6UU6 - chains CCC and FFF of the 9 polymer chains in the assembly; structure by X-ray diffraction, 4.20 A resolution (low resolution: residue-level contacts below are approximate; hydrogen-bond / salt-bridge calls are withheld).

Chain CCC:
Name: DNA-directed RNA polymerase subunit beta
Source organism: Escherichia coli
Notes: EC 2.7.7.6
UniProt: P0A8V4 (RPOB_ECO57); residue numbers follow UniProt; this construct covers 1-1342
Sequence (1342 residues; each row starts with the number of its first residue):
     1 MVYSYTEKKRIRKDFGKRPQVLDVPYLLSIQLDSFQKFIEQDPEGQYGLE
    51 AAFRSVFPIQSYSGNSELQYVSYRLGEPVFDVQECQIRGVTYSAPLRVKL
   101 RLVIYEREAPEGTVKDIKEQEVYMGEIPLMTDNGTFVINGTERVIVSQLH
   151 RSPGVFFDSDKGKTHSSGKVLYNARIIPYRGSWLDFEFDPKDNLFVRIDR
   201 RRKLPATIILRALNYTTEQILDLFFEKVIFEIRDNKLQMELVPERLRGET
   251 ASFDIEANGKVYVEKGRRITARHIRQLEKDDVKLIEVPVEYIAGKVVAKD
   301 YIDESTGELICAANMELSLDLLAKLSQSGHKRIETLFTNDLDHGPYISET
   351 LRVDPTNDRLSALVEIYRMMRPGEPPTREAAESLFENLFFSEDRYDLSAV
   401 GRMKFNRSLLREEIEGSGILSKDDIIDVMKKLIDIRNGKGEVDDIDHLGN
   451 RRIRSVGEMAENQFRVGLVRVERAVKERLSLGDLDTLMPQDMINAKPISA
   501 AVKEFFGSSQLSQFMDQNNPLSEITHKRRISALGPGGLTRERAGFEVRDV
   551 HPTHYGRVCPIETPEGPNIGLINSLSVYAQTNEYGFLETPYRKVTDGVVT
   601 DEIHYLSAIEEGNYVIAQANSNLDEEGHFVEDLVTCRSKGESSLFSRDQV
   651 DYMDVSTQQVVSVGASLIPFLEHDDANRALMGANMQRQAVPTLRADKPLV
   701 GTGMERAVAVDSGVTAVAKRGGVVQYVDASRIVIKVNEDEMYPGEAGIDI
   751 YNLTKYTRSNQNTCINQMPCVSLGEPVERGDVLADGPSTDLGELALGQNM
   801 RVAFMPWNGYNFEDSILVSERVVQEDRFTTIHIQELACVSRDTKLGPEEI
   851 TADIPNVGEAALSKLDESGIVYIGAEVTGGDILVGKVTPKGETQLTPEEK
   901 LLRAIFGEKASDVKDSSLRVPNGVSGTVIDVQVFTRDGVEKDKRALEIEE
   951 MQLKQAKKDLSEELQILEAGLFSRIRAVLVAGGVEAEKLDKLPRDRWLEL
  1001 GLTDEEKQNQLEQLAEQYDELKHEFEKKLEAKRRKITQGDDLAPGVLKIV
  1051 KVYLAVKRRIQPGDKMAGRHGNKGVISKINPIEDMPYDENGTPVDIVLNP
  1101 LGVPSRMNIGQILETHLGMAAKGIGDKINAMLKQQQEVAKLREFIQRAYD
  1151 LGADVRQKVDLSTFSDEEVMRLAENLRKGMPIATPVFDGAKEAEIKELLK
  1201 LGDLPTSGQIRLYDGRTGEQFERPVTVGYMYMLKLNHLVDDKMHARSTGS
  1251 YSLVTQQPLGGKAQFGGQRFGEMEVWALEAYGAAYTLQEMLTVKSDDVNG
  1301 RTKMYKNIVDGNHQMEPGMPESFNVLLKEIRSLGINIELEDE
Unresolved in the structure: 1
Curated features (UniProtKB/Swiss-Prot):
  - modified residue (N6-acetyllysine): K1022, K1200

Chain FFF:
Name: RNA polymerase sigma factor RpoS
Source organism: Escherichia coli K-12
UniProt: P13445 (RPOS_ECOLI); residues 1-328 here = UniProt positions 1-328
Sequence (336 residues; numbered 1 to 336; the number before each row is that of its first residue):
     1 MGQNTLKVHDLNEDAEFDENGVEVFDEKALVEEEPSDNDLAEEELLSQGA
    51 TQRVLDATQLYLGEIGYSPLLTAEEEVYFARRALRGDVASRRRMIESNLR
   101 LVVKIARRYGNRGLALLDLIEEGNLGLIRAVEKFDPERGFRFSTYATWWI
   151 RQTIERAIMNQTRTIRLPIHIVKELNVYLRTARELSHKLDHEPSAEEIAE
   201 QLDKPVDDVSRMLRLNERITSVDTPLGGDSEKALLDILADEKENGPEDTT
   251 QDDDMKQSIVKWLFELNAKQREVLARRFGLLGYEAATLEDVGREIGLTRE
   301 RVRQIQVEGLRRLREILQTQGLNIEALFLEHHHHHH
Unresolved in the structure: 1-52, 330-336
Differences from the reference sequence: conflict G2 (Ser in P13445), E33 (Gln in P13445); expression tag (329-336)
Curated features (UniProtKB/Swiss-Prot):
  - DNA-binding region: L288 to V307 (H-T-H motif)
  - region: D56 to A89 (Sigma-70 factor domain-1)
  - motif: D118 to E121 (Interaction with polymerase core subunit RpoC)

Chain CCC / chain FFF interface:
Residue-residue contacts - 64 pairs, chain CCC then chain FFF:
  V79(CCC) - D190(FFF)
  P95(CCC) - D190(FFF)
  R97(CCC) - K188(FFF)
  V122(CCC) - H187(FFF)
  Y123(CCC) - S186(FFF)
  Y123(CCC) - H187(FFF)
  Y123(CCC) - D190(FFF)
  E126(CCC) - D190(FFF)
  E126(CCC) - H191(FFF)
  R202(CCC) - R53(FFF)
  P372(CCC) - V54(FFF)
  G373(CCC) - V54(FFF)
  Q490(CCC) - H187(FFF)
  Q490(CCC) - K188(FFF)
  D491(CCC) - E184(FFF)
  I493(CCC) - H187(FFF)
  N494(CCC) - R183(FFF)
  K496(CCC) - A182(FFF)
  K496(CCC) - S186(FFF)
  K496(CCC) - E192(FFF)
  R540(CCC) - D229(FFF)
  D842(CCC) - R214(FFF)
  N856(CCC) - L327(FFF)
  N856(CCC) - F328(FFF)
  N856(CCC) - L329(FFF)
  G858(CCC) - F328(FFF)
  P897(CCC) - F278(FFF)
  P897(CCC) - G279(FFF)
  E898(CCC) - M255(FFF)
  E898(CCC) - I259(FFF)
  E898(CCC) - L280(FFF)
  K900(CCC) - F278(FFF)
  L901(CCC) - F278(FFF)
  L901(CCC) - L310(FFF)
  I905(CCC) - L310(FFF)
  F906(CCC) - N323(FFF)
  F906(CCC) - L327(FFF)
  E908(CCC) - L327(FFF)
  D937(CCC) - E196(FFF)
  D1041(CCC) - S194(FFF)
  D1041(CCC) - A195(FFF)
  P1044(CCC) - R214(FFF)
  P1044(CCC) - E217(FFF)
  T1248(CCC) - P246(FFF)
  G1249(CCC) - G245(FFF)
  S1250(CCC) - A239(FFF)
  Y1251(CCC) - A239(FFF)
  Y1251(CCC) - D240(FFF)
  Y1251(CCC) - P246(FFF)
  L1253(CCC) - L235(FFF)
  L1253(CCC) - L238(FFF)
  L1253(CCC) - A239(FFF)
  L1253(CCC) - D240(FFF)
  V1254(CCC) - L235(FFF)
  Q1256(CCC) - E243(FFF)
  L1259(CCC) - D236(FFF)
  L1259(CCC) - I237(FFF)
  L1259(CCC) - A239(FFF)
  R1301(CCC) - E243(FFF)
  T1302(CCC) - T249(FFF)
  Y1305(CCC) - E247(FFF)
  Y1305(CCC) - T250(FFF)
  K1306(CCC) - T250(FFF)
  K1306(CCC) - D253(FFF)
Also at the interface, not in a pair above, chain CCC (52 interface residues in all): F80, R470, E477, A495, A904, G1045, S1252, P1258, G1260, G1261, Q1264, V1298
Also at the interface, not in a pair above, chain FFF (47 interface residues in all): R108, N111, P193, K232, K256, L274, A326

Summary:
52 residues of chain CCC face 47 of chain FFF across their interface.
Chain CCC is DNA-directed RNA polymerase subunit beta (Escherichia coli) and chain FFF is RNA polymerase sigma
factor RpoS (Escherichia coli K-12); the structure, E. coli sigma-S transcription initiation complex with a
4-nt RNA and a UTP ("Old" crystal soaked ..., was determined by X-ray diffraction, deposited together with
6UTV, 6UTW, 6UTX, 6UTY, 6UTZ, 6UU0 and 11 further entries.
